5T85 - chains H and G of the 3 polymer chains in the assembly; structure by X-ray diffraction, 2.37 A resolution.

# Chain H
Name: Antibody 10E8 FAB HEAVY CHAIN
Organism: Homo sapiens
Notes: antibody fragment or engineered binder
Chain sequence (236 residues; row label = number of the first residue in the row; a row labelled like 52A-52C holds insertion residues (52A, then the next letters in order)):
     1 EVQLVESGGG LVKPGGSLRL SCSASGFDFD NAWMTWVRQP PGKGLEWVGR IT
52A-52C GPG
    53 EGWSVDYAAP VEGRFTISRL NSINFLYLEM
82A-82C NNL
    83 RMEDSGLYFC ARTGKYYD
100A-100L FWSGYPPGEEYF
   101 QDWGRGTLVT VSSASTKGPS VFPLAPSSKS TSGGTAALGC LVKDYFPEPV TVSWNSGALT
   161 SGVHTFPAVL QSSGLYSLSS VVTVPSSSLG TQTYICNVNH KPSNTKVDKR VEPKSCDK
Not modelled in the structure: 215-218
Disulfides: Cys22-Cys92, Cys140-Cys196
Reported in the primary citation:
  - binding site for the ligand 44G: Ser100C

# Chain G
Name: 10E8 epitope scaffold T117V2
Organism: synthetic construct
Chain sequence (163 residues; each row starts with the number of its first residue):
     7 NAMQGIHFRR HYVRHLPKEV SQNDIIKALA SPLINDGMVV SDFADHVITR EQNFPTGLPV
    67 EPVGVAIPHT DSKYVRQNAI SVGILAEPVN FEDAGGEPDP VPVRVVFMLA LGNWFDITNV
   127 LWWIKAVIQD EDFMQQLLVM NDDEIYQSIY TRISELEHHH HHH
Not modelled in the structure: 7-8, 163-169

# How chain H and chain G interact
Pairs across the interface - 33 pairs, chain H then chain G:
  Trp33(H) - Trp120(G)  hydrophobic
  Trp33(H) - Phe121(G)  hydrophobic
  Arg50(H) - Phe121(G)
  Pro52B(H) - Met9(G)
  Gly52C(H) - Met9(G)
  Gly52C(H) - Gly118(G)
  Gly52C(H) - Asn119(G)  hydrogen bond (backbone-side chain)
  Glu53(H) - Gly118(G)
  Glu53(H) - Asn119(G)
  Glu53(H) - Trp120(G)  hydrogen bond (side chain-backbone)
  Glu53(H) - Phe121(G)
  Ser56(H) - Phe121(G)
  Lys97(H) - Trp120(G)
  Tyr98(H) - Trp120(G)
  Tyr99(H) - Trp120(G)  hydrophobic
  Tyr99(H) - Thr124(G)
  Tyr99(H) - Leu127(G)  hydrophobic
  Tyr99(H) - Trp128(G)
  Phe100A(H) - Leu64(G)  hydrophobic
  Phe100A(H) - Leu127(G)
  Phe100A(H) - Lys131(G)  hydrogen bond (backbone-side chain)
  Trp100B(H) - Val66(G)  hydrophobic
  Trp100B(H) - Lys131(G)  hydrogen bond (backbone-side chain)
  Ser100C(H) - Lys131(G)
  Gly100D(H) - Trp128(G)
  Gly100D(H) - Lys131(G)  hydrogen bond (backbone-side chain)
  Tyr100E(H) - Trp128(G)  hydrophobic
  Pro100F(H) - Thr124(G)
  Pro100F(H) - Asn125(G)
  Pro100F(H) - Trp128(G)  hydrophobic
  Pro100G(H) - Trp120(G)  hydrogen bond (backbone-side chain)
  Pro100G(H) - Phe121(G)  hydrophobic
  Pro100G(H) - Thr124(G)
Also at the interface, not in a pair above, chain H (19 interface residues in all): Thr52, Asp100, Gly100H
Also at the interface, not in a pair above, chain G (15 interface residues in all): Ile73, Ile130, Ile134

# Overview
Chain H and chain G form an interface of 19 and 15 residues respectively; the contacts include 6 hydrogen
bonds. Polar contacts include Gly52C(H)-Asn119(G), Glu53(H)-Trp120(G) and Pro100G(H)-Trp120(G). From the
paper: a binding site for the ligand 44G at Ser100C(H).
Here chain H is Antibody 10E8 FAB HEAVY CHAIN (Homo sapiens) and chain G is 10E8 epitope scaffold T117V2
(synthetic construct). Entry 5T85 (Crystal structure of 10E8 Fab in complex with the MPER epitope scaffold
T117v2 and phosphatidylglycerol (06:0 ...) was determined by X-ray diffraction together with 5SY8, 5T29, 5T5B,
5T6L, 5T80 and 5TFW from the same study.
